8SKZ - chains G and K of the 11 polymer chains in the assembly; structure by electron microscopy, 3.50 A resolution.

== Chain G ==
Name: Histone H2A
Organism: Xenopus laevis
UniProt: Q6AZJ8 (Q6AZJ8_XENLA); residues 0-129 here correspond to UniProt positions 1-130 (UniProt number = residue number + 1)
Chain sequence (133 residues; numbered -3 to 129; the number before each row is that of its first residue; numbers below 1 keep their minus sign (Ser-3 is residue -3)):
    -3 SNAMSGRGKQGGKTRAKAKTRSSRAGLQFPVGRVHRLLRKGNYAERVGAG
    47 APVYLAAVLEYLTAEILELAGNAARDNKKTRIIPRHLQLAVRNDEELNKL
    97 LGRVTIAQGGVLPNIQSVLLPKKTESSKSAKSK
Unresolved in the structure: -3 to 9, 121-129
Construct notes: expression tag (-3 to -1)

== Chain K ==
Molecule: 192-nt DNA strand
Sequence (192 nucleotides; numbered 7 to 198; the number before each row is that of its first residue):
     7 CTGTTCAATACATGCACAGGATGTATATATCTGACACGTGCCTGGAGACT
    57 AGGGAGTAATCCCCTTGGCGGTTAAAACGCGGGGGACAGCGCGTACGTGC
   107 GTTTAAGCGGTGCTAGAGCTGTCTACGACCAATTGAGCGGCCTCGGCACC
   157 GGGATTCTCCAGAGGCCTATTGGATTGGAAGTACAGGTTTTC
Unresolved in the structure: 7-16, 175-198

== Interface between chain G and chain K ==
Contacting residue pairs - 13 pairs, chain G then chain K:
  Arg11(G) - DA138(K)  base contact
  Arg11(G) - DT139(K)  sugar contact
  Lys13(G) - DG141(K)  salt bridge to the phosphate
  Arg29(G) - DG143(K)  phosphate contact
  Arg29(G) - DC144(K)  salt bridge to the phosphate
  Arg42(G) - DA134(K)  phosphate contact
  Val43(G) - DA134(K)  hydrogen bond to the phosphate
  Gly44(G) - DG133(K)  phosphate contact
  Ala45(G) - DG133(K)  phosphate contact
  Lys75(G) - DC153(K)  phosphate contact
  Thr76(G) - DG152(K)  phosphate contact
  Thr76(G) - DC153(K)  hydrogen bond to the phosphate
  Arg77(G) - DC153(K)  hydrogen bond to the phosphate
Interface residues without a listed pair, chain G (11 interface residues in all): Thr16
Interface residues without a listed pair, chain K (10 interface residues in all): DA142

== Overview ==
Chain G and chain K form an interface of 11 and 10 residues respectively; the contacts include 3 hydrogen
bonds and 2 salt bridges. Polar pairs include Val43(G)-DA134(K), Thr76(G)-DC153(K) and Arg77(G)-DC153(K).
Chain G is Histone H2A (Xenopus laevis) and chain K is a 192-nt DNA strand; the structure, Cryo-EM structure
of DDM1-HELLS chimera bound to the nucleosome, was determined by electron microscopy.
